1TWF - chains B and L of the 10 polymer chains in the assembly; structure by X-ray diffraction, 2.30 A resolution.

Chain B:
Molecule: DNA-directed RNA polymerase II 140 kDa polypeptide
Source organism: Saccharomyces cerevisiae
Notes: EC 2.7.7.6
Reference sequence: P08518 (RPB2_YEAST); residue numbers follow UniProt; this construct covers 1-1224
Amino-acid sequence (1224 residues; row label = number of the first residue in the row):
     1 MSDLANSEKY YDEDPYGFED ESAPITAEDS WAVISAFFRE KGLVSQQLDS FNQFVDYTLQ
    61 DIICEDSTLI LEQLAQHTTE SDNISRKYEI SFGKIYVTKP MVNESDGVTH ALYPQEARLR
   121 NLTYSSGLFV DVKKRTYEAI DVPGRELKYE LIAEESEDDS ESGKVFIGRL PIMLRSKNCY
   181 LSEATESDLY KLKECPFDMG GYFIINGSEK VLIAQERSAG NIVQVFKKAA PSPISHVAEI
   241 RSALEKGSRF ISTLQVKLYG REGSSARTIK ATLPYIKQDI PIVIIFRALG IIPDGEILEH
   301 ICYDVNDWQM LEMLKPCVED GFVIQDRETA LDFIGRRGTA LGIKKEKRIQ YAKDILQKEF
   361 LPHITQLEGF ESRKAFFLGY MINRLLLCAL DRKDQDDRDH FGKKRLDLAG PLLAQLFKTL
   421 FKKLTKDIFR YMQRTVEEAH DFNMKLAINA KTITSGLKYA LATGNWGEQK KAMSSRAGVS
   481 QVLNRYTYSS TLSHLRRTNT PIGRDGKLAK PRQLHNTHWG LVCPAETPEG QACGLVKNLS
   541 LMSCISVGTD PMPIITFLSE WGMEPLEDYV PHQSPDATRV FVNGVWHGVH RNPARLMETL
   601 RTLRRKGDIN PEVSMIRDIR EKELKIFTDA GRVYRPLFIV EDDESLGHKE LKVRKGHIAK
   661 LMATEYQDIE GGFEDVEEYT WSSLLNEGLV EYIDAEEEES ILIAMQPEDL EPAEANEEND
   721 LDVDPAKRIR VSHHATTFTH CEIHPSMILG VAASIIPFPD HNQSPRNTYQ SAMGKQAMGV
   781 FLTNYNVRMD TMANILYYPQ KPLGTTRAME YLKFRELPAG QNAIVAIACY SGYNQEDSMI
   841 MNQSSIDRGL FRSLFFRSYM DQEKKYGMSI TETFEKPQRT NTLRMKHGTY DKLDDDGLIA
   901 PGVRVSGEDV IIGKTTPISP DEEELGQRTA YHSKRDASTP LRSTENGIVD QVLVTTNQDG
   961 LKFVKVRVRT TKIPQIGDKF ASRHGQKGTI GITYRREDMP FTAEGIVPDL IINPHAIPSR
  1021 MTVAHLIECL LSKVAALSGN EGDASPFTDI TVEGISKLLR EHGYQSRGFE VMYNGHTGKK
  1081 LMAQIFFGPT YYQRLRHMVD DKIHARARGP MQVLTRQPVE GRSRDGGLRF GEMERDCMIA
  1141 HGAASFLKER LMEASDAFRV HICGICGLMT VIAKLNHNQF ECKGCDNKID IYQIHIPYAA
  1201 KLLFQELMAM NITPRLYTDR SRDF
Not modelled in the structure: 1-17, 71-88, 139-163, 438-445, 468-476, 503-508, 669-677, 713-721, 920-932, 1111-1126
Bound ions: Mn2+: Asp837 (together with UTP) (shared with 2 residues of chain A); Zn2+: Cys1163, Cys1166, Cys1182, Cys1185
Residues lining bound ligands: UTP (uridine 5'-triphosphate): Arg766, Tyr769, Glu836, Gln986, Lys987, Arg1020

Chain L:
Molecule: DNA-directed RNA polymerases I, II, and III 7.7 kDa polypeptide
Source organism: Saccharomyces cerevisiae
Notes: EC 2.7.7.6
Reference sequence: P40422 (RPC10_YEAST); numbering as in UniProt (aligned over 1-70)
Amino-acid sequence (70 residues; numbered 1 to 70; the number before each row is that of its first residue):
     1 MSREGFQIPT NLDAAAAGTS QARTATLKYI CAECSSKLSL SRTDAVRCKD CGHRILLKAR
    61 TKRLVQFEAR
Not modelled in the structure: 1-24
Bound ions: Zn2+: Cys31, Cys34, Cys48
UniProt features mapped onto this chain:
  - zinc finger: Cys31 to Cys51 (C4-type)
  - binding site (Zn(2+)): Cys31, Cys34, Cys48, Cys51

Chain B / chain L interface:
Contacting residue pairs (39):
  Glu104(B) with Arg54(L), salt bridge
  Asp106(B) with Arg47(L), hydrogen bond (backbone-side chain)
  Arg120(B) with Arg54(L)
  Lys193(B) with Ala32(L), hydrogen bond (side chain-backbone)
  Arg852(B) with Arg70(L), hydrogen bond (side chain-backbone)
  Glu875(B) with Arg42(L), salt bridge
  Asp894(B) with Lys58(L), salt bridge
  Asp896(B) with Tyr29(L), hydrogen bond; Lys58(L), salt bridge
  Leu898(B) with Lys58(L)
  Ile899(B) with Lys58(L)
  Ala900(B) with Lys58(L); Ala59(L); Thr61(L)
  Pro901(B) with Lys58(L); Ala59(L); Arg60(L); Thr61(L), hydrogen bond (backbone-backbone)
  Gly902(B) with Val65(L)
  Val903(B) with Thr61(L)
  Arg904(B) with Gln66(L); Phe67(L); Glu68(L), salt bridge
  Ile948(B) with Phe67(L), hydrophobic
  Gln951(B) with Leu57(L)
  Val952(B) with Leu56(L); Leu57(L); Lys58(L), hydrogen bond (backbone-backbone)
  Leu953(B) with Ile55(L), hydrophobic; Leu56(L)
  Val954(B) with Tyr29(L), hydrophobic; Val46(L); Arg54(L); Ile55(L), hydrogen bond (backbone-backbone); Leu56(L), hydrogen bond (backbone-backbone)
  Thr955(B) with Arg54(L); Ile55(L)
  Thr956(B) with Val46(L); Arg54(L)
Interface residues without a listed pair, chain B (26 interface residues in all): Asp847, Lys962, Arg969, Ile973
Interface residues without a listed pair, chain L (19 interface residues in all): Arg63

Overview:
Chain B and chain L form an interface of 26 and 19 residues respectively, with 8 hydrogen bonds and 5 salt
bridges. Among the polar pairs are Glu104(B)-Arg54(L), Glu875(B)-Arg42(L) and Asp894(B)-Lys58(L). Ligands of
chain B: UTP. From UniProt: 4 Zn2+-binding residues on chain L.
Chain B is DNA-directed RNA polymerase II 140 kDa polypeptide and chain L is DNA-directed RNA polymerases I,
II, and III 7.7 kDa polypeptide, both from Saccharomyces cerevisiae; the structure, RNA polymerase II
complexed with UTP at 2.3 A resolution, was determined by X-ray diffraction together with 1R9S, 1R9T, 1TWA,
1TWC, 1TWG and 1TWH from the same study.
